Entry 4HGC (X-ray diffraction, 1.29 A resolution); this record covers chains A and I.

[Chain A]
Name: Cationic trypsin
Source organism: Bos taurus
Notes: EC 3.4.21.4
Reference sequence: P00760 (TRY1_BOVIN); the construct lacks a stretch of the UniProt sequence and is renumbered around it, so the offset changes along the chain: 16-34 = UniProt 24-42; 37-67 = UniProt 43-73; 69-125 = UniProt 74-130; 127-130 = UniProt 131-134; 6 more segments
Chain sequence (223 residues; each row starts with the number of its first residue; note: 10 numbers in that range are skipped by the numbering (no residue carries them; nothing is unmodelled there)):
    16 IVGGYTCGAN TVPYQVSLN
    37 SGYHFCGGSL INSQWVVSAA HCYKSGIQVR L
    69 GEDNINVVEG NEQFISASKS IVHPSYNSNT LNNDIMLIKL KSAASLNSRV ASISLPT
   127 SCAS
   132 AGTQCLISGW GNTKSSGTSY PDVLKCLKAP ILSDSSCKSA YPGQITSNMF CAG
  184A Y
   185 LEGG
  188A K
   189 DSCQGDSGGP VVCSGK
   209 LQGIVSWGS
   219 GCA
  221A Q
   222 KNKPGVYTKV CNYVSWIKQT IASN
Swiss-Prot annotation at these positions:
  - active site (Charge relay system): His57, Asp102, Ser195
  - binding site (Ca(2+)): Glu70, Asn72, Val75, Glu80
  - binding site (substrate): Asp189, Ser190, Gln192, Gly193, Ser195
Cystine bridges: Cys22-Cys157, Cys42-Cys58, Cys128-Cys232, Cys136-Cys201, Cys168-Cys182, Cys191-Cys220
Ion coordination: Ca2+: Glu70, Asn72, Val75, Glu80

[Chain I]
Name: Trypsin inhibitor 1
Reference sequence: Q4GWU5 (SFTI1_HELAN); residues 1-14 here correspond to UniProt positions 40-53 (UniProt number = residue number + 39)
Chain sequence (14 residues; each row starts with the number of its first residue):
     1 GRCTGSIPPI CFPD
Unresolved in the structure: 13-14
Sequence notes: engineered mutation Gly5 (Lys44 in Q4GWU5)
Modified residues: Gly5 (n-(4-aminobutyl)glycine; NLY)
Swiss-Prot annotation at these positions:
  - cross-link: Gly1 to Asp14 (Cyclopeptide (Gly-Asp))
Cystine bridges: Cys3-Cys11

[How chain A and chain I interact]
Contacting residue pairs (39):
  Tyr39(A) - Ile7(I)
  His40(A) - Ile7(I)
  Phe41(A) - Ile7(I)  hydrogen bond (backbone-backbone)
  His57(A) - Thr4(I)
  His57(A) - Ser6(I)
  His57(A) - Ile10(I)
  Ser96(A) - Phe12(I)
  Asn97(A) - Arg2(I)  hydrogen bond (backbone-side chain)
  Asn97(A) - Phe12(I)
  Thr98(A) - Arg2(I)
  Leu99(A) - Thr4(I)
  Leu99(A) - Phe12(I)  hydrophobic
  Gln175(A) - Arg2(I)
  Asp189(A) - Gly5(I)
  Ser190(A) - Gly5(I)
  Cys191(A) - Gly5(I)
  Gln192(A) - Gly5(I)
  Gln192(A) - Ser6(I)
  Gln192(A) - Ile7(I)
  Gln192(A) - Pro9(I)
  Gly193(A) - Gly5(I)  hydrogen bond (backbone-backbone)
  Gly193(A) - Ile7(I)
  Asp194(A) - Gly5(I)  hydrogen bond (backbone-backbone)
  Ser195(A) - Thr4(I)
  Ser195(A) - Gly5(I)  hydrogen bond (side chain-backbone)
  Ser195(A) - Ser6(I)  hydrogen bond (side chain-backbone)
  Val213(A) - Gly5(I)
  Ser214(A) - Thr4(I)
  Ser214(A) - Gly5(I)
  Trp215(A) - Arg2(I)
  Trp215(A) - Cys3(I)
  Trp215(A) - Gly5(I)
  Gly216(A) - Gly1(I)
  Gly216(A) - Arg2(I)
  Gly216(A) - Cys3(I)  hydrogen bond (backbone-backbone)
  Gly216(A) - Gly5(I)
  Ser217(A) - Gly1(I)
  Gly219(A) - Gly1(I)  hydrogen bond (backbone-backbone)
  Gly226(A) - Gly5(I)
Interface residues without a listed pair, chain A (26 interface residues in all): Cys42, Tyr151, Tyr228

[In short]
The interface between chain A and chain I involves 26 residues on one side and 10 on the other; the contacts
include 8 hydrogen bonds. Among the polar pairs are Asn97(A)-Arg2(I), Ser195(A)-Gly5(I) and Ser195(A)-Ser6(I).
Chain A is Cationic trypsin (Bos taurus) and chain I is Trypsin inhibitor 1; the structure, Crystal structure
of bovine trypsin complexed with sfti-1 analog containing a peptoid residue at position p1, was determined by
X-ray diffraction.
